PDB entry 8BKD | X-ray diffraction, 1.40 A resolution | chains A and C

[Chain A (and C)]
Protein: Ureidoacrylate amidohydrolase RutB
Source organism: Escherichia coli (strain K12)
Notes: EC 3.5.1.110; chain C of this document is another copy of the same molecule, construct and numbering; everything in this record applies to it too
UniProt: C9QZ65 (RUTB_ECOD1); numbering as in UniProt (aligned over 1-230)
Chain sequence (230 residues; row label = number of the first residue in the row):
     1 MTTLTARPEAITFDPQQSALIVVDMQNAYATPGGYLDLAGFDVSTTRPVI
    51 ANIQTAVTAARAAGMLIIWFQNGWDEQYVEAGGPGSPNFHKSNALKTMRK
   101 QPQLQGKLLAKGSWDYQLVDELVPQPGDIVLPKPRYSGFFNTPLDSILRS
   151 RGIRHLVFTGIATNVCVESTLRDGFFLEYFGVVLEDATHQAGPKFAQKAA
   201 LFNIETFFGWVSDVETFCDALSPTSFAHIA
Unresolved in the structure: 1, 224-230
Modified positions: Mse1 (selenomethionine); Mse25, Mse65, Mse98 (selenomethionine; parent Met)

[How chain A and chain C interact]
Pairs across the interface (101):
  Pro8(A) with Lys91(C); Lys96(C)
  Glu9(A) with Lys96(C), salt bridge
  Pro84(A) with Phe180(C)
  Gly85(A) with Arg154(C), hydrogen bond (backbone-side chain); Phe180(C)
  Ser86(A) with Glu178(C), hydrogen bond; Phe180(C)
  Pro87(A) with Phe175(C); Glu178(C); Tyr179(C); Phe180(C)
  Asn88(A) with Phe175(C)
  His90(A) with Phe180(C); Trp210(C)
  Lys91(A) with Pro8(C); Phe175(C); Glu205(C), hydrogen bond (side chain-backbone); Thr206(C); Phe207(C); Phe208(C); Gly209(C), hydrogen bond (side chain-backbone); Trp210(C)
  Asn93(A) with Thr206(C), hydrogen bond (side chain-backbone); Phe207(C)
  Lys96(A) with Pro8(C); Glu9(C), salt bridge
  Arg135(A) with Phe176(C); Glu178(C), salt bridge
  Tyr136(A) with Phe175(C), hydrophobic; Phe176(C); Phe207(C), hydrogen bond (side chain-backbone); Phe208(C), hydrophobic
  Ser137(A) with Phe176(C)
  Phe140(A) with Asp173(C); Phe176(C), hydrophobic; Leu177(C), hydrophobic
  Arg154(A) with Gly85(C), hydrogen bond (side chain-backbone)
  Asn164(A) with Arg172(C), hydrogen bond (backbone-side chain); Asn203(C), hydrogen bond; Phe207(C)
  Val165(A) with Arg172(C); Phe207(C), hydrophobic
  Glu168(A) with Arg172(C), salt bridge
  Ser169(A) with Arg172(C), hydrogen bond; Phe176(C); Phe208(C)
  Arg172(A) with Asn164(C), hydrogen bond (side chain-backbone); Val165(C); Glu168(C), salt bridge; Ser169(C), hydrogen bond
  Asp173(A) with Phe140(C); Asp173(C); Phe176(C)
  Phe175(A) with Pro87(C); Asn88(C); Lys91(C); Tyr136(C), hydrophobic
  Phe176(A) with Arg135(C); Tyr136(C); Ser137(C); Phe140(C), hydrophobic; Ser169(C); Asp173(C)
  Glu178(A) with Ser86(C), hydrogen bond; Pro87(C); Arg135(C), salt bridge
  Tyr179(A) with Pro87(C)
  Phe180(A) with Gly85(C); Ser86(C); Pro87(C); His90(C)
  Ala191(A) with Phe202(C); Phe207(C)
  Gly192(A) with Phe202(C)
  Pro193(A) with Phe202(C)
  Phe195(A) with Lys198(C); Ala199(C), hydrophobic
  Lys198(A) with Phe195(C)
  Ala199(A) with Phe195(C), hydrophobic; Ala199(C), hydrophobic
  Phe202(A) with Ala191(C); Gly192(C); Pro193(C)
  Asn203(A) with Asn164(C), hydrogen bond
  Glu205(A) with Lys91(C), hydrogen bond (backbone-side chain)
  Thr206(A) with Lys91(C); Asn93(C), hydrogen bond (backbone-side chain)
  Phe207(A) with Phe41(C), hydrophobic; Lys91(C); Asn93(C); Tyr136(C), hydrogen bond (backbone-side chain); Asn164(C); Val165(C), hydrophobic; Ala191(C)
  Phe208(A) with Lys91(C); Tyr136(C), hydrophobic; Ser169(C)
  Gly209(A) with Lys91(C), hydrogen bond (backbone-side chain)
  Trp210(A) with His90(C); Lys91(C)
Other interface residues (no listed pair), chain A (44 interface residues in all): Phe41, Leu177, Ile204
Other interface residues (no listed pair), chain C (44 interface residues in all): Pro84, Ile204

[Overview]
Chain A and chain C each contribute 44 residues to their interface; the contacts include 18 hydrogen bonds and
6 salt bridges. Polar contacts include Glu9(A)-Lys96(C), Arg135(A)-Glu178(C) and Glu168(A)-Arg172(C).
Both chains are Ureidoacrylate amidohydrolase RutB (Escherichia coli (strain K12)). Entry 8BKD (structure of
RutB) was determined by X-ray diffraction (same publication as 8BLL, 8BLM and 8BYW).
